PDB entry 7O9F | X-ray diffraction, 2.51 A resolution | chain A

Chain A:
Name: Signal recognition particle protein
From: Bacillus subtilis (strain 168)
Reference sequence: P37105 (SRP54_BACSU); residue numbers follow UniProt; this construct covers 3-300
Chain sequence (310 residues; each row starts with the number of its first residue; numbers below 1 keep their minus sign (Met-7 is residue -7)):
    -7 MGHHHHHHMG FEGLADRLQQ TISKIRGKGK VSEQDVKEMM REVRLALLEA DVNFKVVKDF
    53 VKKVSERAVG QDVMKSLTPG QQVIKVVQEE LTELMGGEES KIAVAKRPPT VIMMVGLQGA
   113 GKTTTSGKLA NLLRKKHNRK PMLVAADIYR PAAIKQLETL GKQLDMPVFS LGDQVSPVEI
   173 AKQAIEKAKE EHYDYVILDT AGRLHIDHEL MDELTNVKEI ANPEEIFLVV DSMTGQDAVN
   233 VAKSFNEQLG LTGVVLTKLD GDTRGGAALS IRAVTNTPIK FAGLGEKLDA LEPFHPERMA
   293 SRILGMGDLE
Disordered / not traced: -7 to 0, 301-302
Sequence notes: initiating methionine (-7); expression tag (-6 to 2, 301-302)
Swiss-Prot annotation at these positions:
  - binding site (GTP): Gly108 to Thr115, Asp191 to Arg195, Thr249 to Asp252
Bound ions: Mg2+: Thr115 (together with guanosine-5',3'-tetraphosphate)
Ligand contacts: guanosine-5',3'-tetraphosphate (G4P): Leu109, Gln110, Gly111, Ala112, Gly113, Lys114, Thr115, Thr116, Lys120, Arg142, Gln148, Thr249, Lys250, Asp252, Gly275, Leu276, Gly277, Glu278

Summary:
Chain A binds guanosine-5',3'-tetraphosphate. UniProt lists 17 GTP-binding residues.
Chain A is Signal recognition particle protein (Bacillus subtilis (strain 168)); the structure, Bacillus
subtilis Ffh in complex with ppGpp, was determined by X-ray diffraction, deposited together with 7O9G, 7O9H
and 7O9I.
